PDB entry 6GRH | X-ray diffraction, 1.85 A resolution | chains A and 1 of the 5 polymer chains in the assembly

[Chain A]
Name: Bacteriocin microcin B17
Source organism: Escherichia coli str. K-12 substr. MG1655
UniProtKB: P05834 (MCBA_ECOLX); aligned to UniProt positions 1-44 over residues 1-44 (the alignment contains insertions or deletions, so no single offset holds)
Chain sequence (52 residues; numbered -7 to 44; the number before each row is that of its first residue; numbers below 1 keep their minus sign (Met-7 is residue -7)):
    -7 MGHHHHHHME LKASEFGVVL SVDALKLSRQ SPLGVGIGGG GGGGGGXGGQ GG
Disordered / not traced: -7 to 3, 23-37, 40-44
Construct notes: initiating methionine (-7); expression tag (-6 to 0); modified residue (39, 39, 39)
Modified positions: OTZ (2-[2-(aminomethyl)-1,3-oxazol-4-yl]-1,3-thiazole-4-carboxylic acid) at position 39

[Chain 1]
Name: Microcin B17-processing protein McbB
Source organism: Escherichia coli str. K-12 substr. MG1655
UniProtKB: P23184 (MCBB_ECOLX); residues 1-295 here = UniProt positions 1-295
Chain sequence (295 residues; numbered 1 to 295; the number before each row is that of its first residue):
     1 MVLPDIKKGK DMINILPFEI ISRNTKTLLI TYISSVDITH EGMKKVLESL RSKQGIISEY
    61 LLDKLLDESL IDKDKGKEFL ITTGVINKTK TSPLWVNSVI ISDVPHLFSN AREQWKCDGV
   121 FVSHIIDIKD NNINVSDSTL IWLHLENYHS DIVKRIYSKF ESNPGVAFIQ SYYLKESFRI
   181 DGVYSPDLGT PCHFCHIERW LSREEKSFRR NEMSWANLLQ LLKKYQMTLP ALALGESERG
   241 FSYHLIKRRL QELTGTSLVK SHVDNFMSSV SADLITCILC KEPVIHWQAC SCLER
Disordered / not traced: 1-11
Ion coordination: Zn2+: Cys192, Cys195, Cys290, Cys292

[How chain A and chain 1 interact]
Residue-residue contacts (27):
  Ser6(A) with Phe79(1)
  Glu7(A) with Lys75(1)
  Phe8(A) with Ile38(1); Thr39(1), hydrogen bond (backbone-backbone); His40(1), hydrogen bond (backbone-backbone); Met43(1), hydrophobic; Ile71(1), hydrophobic; Lys75(1); Phe79(1), hydrophobic
  Gly9(A) with Val36(1); Asp37(1); Thr39(1)
  Val10(A) with Val36(1); Asp37(1), hydrogen bond (backbone-backbone)
  Val11(A) with Ser35(1)
  Leu12(A) with Ser35(1), hydrogen bond (backbone-backbone); Asp37(1)
  Ser13(A) with Ser34(1); Ser35(1), hydrogen bond (backbone-backbone)
  Val14(A) with Ile33(1)
  Asp15(A) with Tyr32(1); Ile33(1), hydrogen bond (backbone-backbone)
  Lys18(A) with Tyr32(1); Ile33(1)
  Leu19(A) with Ile33(1), hydrophobic; Thr82(1)
  OTZ_39(A) with Lys260(1)
Other interface residues (no listed pair), chain A (14 interface residues in all): Gln22
Other interface residues (no listed pair), chain 1 (18 interface residues in all): Leu28, Gly76, Val259

[In short]
Chain A and chain 1 form an interface of 14 and 18 residues respectively, with 6 hydrogen bonds. Main-chain
hydrogen bonds include Phe8(A)-Thr39(1), Phe8(A)-His40(1) and Val10(A)-Asp37(1). Cys192(1), Cys195(1),
Cys290(1) and Cys292(1) form the Zn2+ site.
Chain A is Bacteriocin microcin B17 and chain 1 is Microcin B17-processing protein McbB, both from Escherichia
coli str. K-12 substr. MG1655; the structure, E. coli Microcin synthetase McbBCD complex with truncated
pro-MccB17 bound, was determined by X-ray diffraction, deposited together with 6GOS, 6GRG and 6GRI.
